8DK7 - chains B and C of the 3 polymer chains in the assembly; structure by X-ray diffraction, 2.46 A resolution.

[Chain B]
Protein: FAB heavy chain
Source organism: Homo sapiens
Notes: antibody fragment or engineered binder
Amino-acid sequence (229 residues; row label = number of the first residue in the row):
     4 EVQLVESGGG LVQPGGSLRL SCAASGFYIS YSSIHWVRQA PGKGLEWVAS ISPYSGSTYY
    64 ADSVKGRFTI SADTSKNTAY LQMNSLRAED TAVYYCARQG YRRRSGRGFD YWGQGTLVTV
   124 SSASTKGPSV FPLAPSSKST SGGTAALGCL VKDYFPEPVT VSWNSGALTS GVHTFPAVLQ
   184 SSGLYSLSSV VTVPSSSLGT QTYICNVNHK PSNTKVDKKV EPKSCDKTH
Unresolved in the structure: 227-232
Cystine bridges: Cys-25/Cys-99, Cys-152/Cys-208

[Chain C]
Molecule: 34-nt RNA strand
Sequence (34 nucleotides; each row starts with the number of its first residue):
     1 GGCGAUACCA GCGAAACACG CCCUUGGCAG CGUC

[Interface between chain B and chain C]
Contacting residue pairs (19; chain B residue first):
  Tyr-34(B) with A14(C), stacking on the base
  His-38(B) with A16(C), base contact
  Pro-56(B) with A15(C), sugar contact; A16(C), phosphate contact; C17(C), hydrogen bond to the base
  Tyr-57(B) with A14(C), hydrogen bond to the sugar; A15(C), stacking on the base; A18(C), base contact
  Ser-58(B) with C17(C), hydrogen bond to the base; A18(C), base contact
  Ser-60(B) with C17(C), hydrogen bond to the base
  Tyr-62(B) with C17(C), sugar contact
  Gln-102(B) with A16(C), hydrogen bond to the base
  Tyr-104(B) with A14(C), base contact; A15(C), phosphate contact
  Arg-105(B) with C12(C), base contact; G13(C), hydrogen bond to the base; A15(C), hydrogen bond to the phosphate
  Arg-110(B) with A16(C), hydrogen bond to the base
Also at the interface, not in a pair above, chain B (15 interface residues in all): Ser-36, Ser-55, Gly-103, Arg-106

[Summary]
15 residues of chain B and 7 residues of chain C are in contact; the contacts include 8 hydrogen bonds and 2
aromatic stacking contacts. Among the polar pairs are Pro-56(B)/C17(C), Ser-58(B)/C17(C) and Ser-60(B)/C17(C).
Chain B is FAB heavy chain (Homo sapiens) and chain C is a 34-nt RNA strand; the structure, Crystal structure
of theophylline aptamer soaked with TAL2, was determined by X-ray diffraction (same publication as 8D29).
